8US8 - chains A and B of the 5 polymer chains in the assembly; structure by X-ray diffraction, 2.56 A resolution.

== Chain A ==
Name: B1E11K Fab A Heavy Chain
Source organism: Homo sapiens
Notes: antibody fragment or engineered binder
Chain sequence (219 residues; row label = number of the first residue in the row; note: 1 number in that range is skipped by the numbering (no residue carries it; nothing is unmodelled there); a row labelled like 82A-82C holds insertion residues (82A, then the next letters in order)):
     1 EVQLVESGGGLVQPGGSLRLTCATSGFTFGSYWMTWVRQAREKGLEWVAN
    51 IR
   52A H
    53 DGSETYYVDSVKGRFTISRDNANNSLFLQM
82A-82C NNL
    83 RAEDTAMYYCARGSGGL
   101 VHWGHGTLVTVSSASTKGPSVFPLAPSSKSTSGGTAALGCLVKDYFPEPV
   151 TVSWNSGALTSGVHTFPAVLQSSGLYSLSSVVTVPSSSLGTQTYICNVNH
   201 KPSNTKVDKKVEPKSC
Disordered / not traced: 128-134, 215-216
Cystine bridges: Cys22-Cys92, Cys140-Cys196

== Chain B ==
Name: B1E11K Fab A Kappa Light Chain
Source organism: Homo sapiens
Notes: antibody fragment or engineered binder
Chain sequence (215 residues; row label = number of the first residue in the row):
     1 EIVLTQSPGTLSLSPGARATLSCRASR
   27A T
    28 FTDTYLAWYQHKPGQTPKLLIHGASSRAPGIPDRFSGSVSGTDFVLTISR
    78 LEPEDFAIYYCQQYGRSPRSFGQGTRLEIKRTVAAPSVFIFPPSDEQLKS
   128 GTASVVCLLNNFYPREAKVQWKVDNALQSGNSQESVTEQDSKDSTYSLSS
   178 TLTLSKADYEKHKVYACEVTHQGLSSPVTKSFNRGEC
Disordered / not traced: 214
Cystine bridges: Cys23-Cys88, Cys134-Cys194

== Chain A / chain B interface ==
Contacting residue pairs - 58 pairs, chain A then chain B:
  Gln39(A) - His38(B)
  Gln39(A) - Tyr87(B)  hydrogen bond
  Gly44(A) - Tyr87(B)
  Leu45(A) - Pro44(B)  hydrophobic
  Leu45(A) - Tyr87(B)  hydrophobic
  Leu45(A) - Phe98(B)
  Trp47(A) - Pro95(B)  hydrophobic
  Trp47(A) - Arg96(B)
  Trp47(A) - Phe98(B)
  Asn50(A) - Arg96(B)
  Tyr58(A) - Ser94(B)
  Ser96(A) - Tyr91(B)
  Ser96(A) - Arg96(B)  hydrogen bond (backbone-side chain)
  Gly97(A) - Tyr36(B)
  Gly97(A) - Gln89(B)
  Gly97(A) - Tyr91(B)
  Gly98(A) - Tyr36(B)
  Gly98(A) - Leu46(B)
  Leu99(A) - Tyr36(B)  hydrogen bond (backbone-side chain)
  Leu99(A) - Leu46(B)
  Val101(A) - Leu46(B)  hydrophobic
  Trp103(A) - Thr43(B)
  Trp103(A) - Pro44(B)
  Gly104(A) - Thr43(B)
  Phe122(A) - Ser121(B)
  Phe122(A) - Gln124(B)
  Pro123(A) - Ser121(B)
  Leu124(A) - Phe118(B)  hydrophobic
  Leu124(A) - Val133(B)  hydrophobic
  Ala125(A) - Phe118(B)
  Thr135(A) - Phe116(B)
  Ala136(A) - Phe116(B)  hydrophobic
  Ala137(A) - Phe116(B)  hydrophobic
  Ala137(A) - Phe118(B)
  Ala137(A) - Leu135(B)  hydrophobic
  Leu138(A) - Phe118(B)  hydrophobic
  Leu141(A) - Gln124(B)
  Leu141(A) - Ser131(B)
  Lys143(A) - Gln124(B)
  Lys143(A) - Ser131(B)
  His164(A) - Asn137(B)
  His164(A) - Asn138(B)  hydrogen bond
  His164(A) - Ser174(B)
  Phe166(A) - Leu135(B)  hydrophobic
  Phe166(A) - Ser162(B)
  Phe166(A) - Ser174(B)
  Phe166(A) - Leu175(B)
  Phe166(A) - Ser176(B)
  Pro167(A) - Ser162(B)  hydrogen bond (backbone-side chain)
  Pro167(A) - Val163(B)
  Val169(A) - Gln160(B)
  Val169(A) - Ser162(B)
  Leu170(A) - Gln160(B)  hydrogen bond (backbone-side chain)
  Gln171(A) - Gln160(B)
  Ser179(A) - Ser176(B)
  Val181(A) - Leu135(B)  hydrophobic
  Thr183(A) - Asn137(B)
  Lys214(A) - Pro119(B)
Other interface residues (no listed pair), chain A (38 interface residues in all): Trp33, Val37, Glu46, Tyr91, Pro126
Other interface residues (no listed pair), chain B (36 interface residues in all): Ser97, Gln100, Glu123, Thr129, Glu161, Thr164, Asp167, Thr180

== Summary ==
The interface between chain A and chain B involves 38 residues on one side and 36 on the other; the contacts
include 6 hydrogen bonds. Among the polar pairs are Gln39(A)-Tyr87(B), Ser96(A)-Arg96(B) and
Leu99(A)-Tyr36(B).
Chain A is B1E11K Fab A Heavy Chain and chain B is B1E11K Fab A Kappa Light Chain, both from Homo sapiens; the
structure, Crystal structure of B1E11K malarial antibody in complex with RESA repeat peptide, was determined
by X-ray diffraction.
